Entry 8GPV (X-ray diffraction, 1.82 A resolution); this record covers chain A.

Chain A:
Name: Magnesium transporter MgtE
Source organism: Clostridiales bacterium
Reference sequence: A0A3D5MLJ3 (A0A3D5MLJ3_9FIRM); residue numbers follow UniProt; this construct covers 1-255
Amino-acid sequence (255 residues; row label = number of the first residue in the row):
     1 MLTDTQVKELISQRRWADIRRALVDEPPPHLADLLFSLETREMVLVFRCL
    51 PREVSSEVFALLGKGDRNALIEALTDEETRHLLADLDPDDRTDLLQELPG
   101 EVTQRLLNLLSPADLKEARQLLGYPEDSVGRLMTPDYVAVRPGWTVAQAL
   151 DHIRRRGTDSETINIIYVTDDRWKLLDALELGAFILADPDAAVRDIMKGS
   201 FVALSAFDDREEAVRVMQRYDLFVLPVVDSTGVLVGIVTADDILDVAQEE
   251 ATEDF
Ion coordination: Mg2+ site 1: Asp87, Asp90; Mg2+ site 2: Asp89, Asp242; Mg2+ site 3: Gln218, Asp221; Mg2+ site 4 near Asp254 (its only coordinating residue here)

Summary:
Asp87 and Asp90 coordinate Mg2+ site 1. Asp89 and Asp242 form the Mg2+ site 2.
Chain A is Magnesium transporter MgtE (Clostridiales bacterium); the structure, Cytoplasmic domain structure
of the MgtE Mg2+ channel from Clostridiales bacterium, was determined by X-ray diffraction together with 8GPS
from the same study.
